PDB entry 3RMC | X-ray diffraction, 3.00 A resolution | chains A and F of the 3 polymer chains in the assembly

Chain A:
Protein: DNA polymerase
Source organism: Enterobacteria phage RB69
Notes: EC 2.7.7.7
Reference sequence: Q38087 (DPOL_BPR69); residues 1-903 here = UniProt positions 1-903
Amino-acid sequence (906 residues; numbered 1 to 906; the number before each row is that of its first residue):
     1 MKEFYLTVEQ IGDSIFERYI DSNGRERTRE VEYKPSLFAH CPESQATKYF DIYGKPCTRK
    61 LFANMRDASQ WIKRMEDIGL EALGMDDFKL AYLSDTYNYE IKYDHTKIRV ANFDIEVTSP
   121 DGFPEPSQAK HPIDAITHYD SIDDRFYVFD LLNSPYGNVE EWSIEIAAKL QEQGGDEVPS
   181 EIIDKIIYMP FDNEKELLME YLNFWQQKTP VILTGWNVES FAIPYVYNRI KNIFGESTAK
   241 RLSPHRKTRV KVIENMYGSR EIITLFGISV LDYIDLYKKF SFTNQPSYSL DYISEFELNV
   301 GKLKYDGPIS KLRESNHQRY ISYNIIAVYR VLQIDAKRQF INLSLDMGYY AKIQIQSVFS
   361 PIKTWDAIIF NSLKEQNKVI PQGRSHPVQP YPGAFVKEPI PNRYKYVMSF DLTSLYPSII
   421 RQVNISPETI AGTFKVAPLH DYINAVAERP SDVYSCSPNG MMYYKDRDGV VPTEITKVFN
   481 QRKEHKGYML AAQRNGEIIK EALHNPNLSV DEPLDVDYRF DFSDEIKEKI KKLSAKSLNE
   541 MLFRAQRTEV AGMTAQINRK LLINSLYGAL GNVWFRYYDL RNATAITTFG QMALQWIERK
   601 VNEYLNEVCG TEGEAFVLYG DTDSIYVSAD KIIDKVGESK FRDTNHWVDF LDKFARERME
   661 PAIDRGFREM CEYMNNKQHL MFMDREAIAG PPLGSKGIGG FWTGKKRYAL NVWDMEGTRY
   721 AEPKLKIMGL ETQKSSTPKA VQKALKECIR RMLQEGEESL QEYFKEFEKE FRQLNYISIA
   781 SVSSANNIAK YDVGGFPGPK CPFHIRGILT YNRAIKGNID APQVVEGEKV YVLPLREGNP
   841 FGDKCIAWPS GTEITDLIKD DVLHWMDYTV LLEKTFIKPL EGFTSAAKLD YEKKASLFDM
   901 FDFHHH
Disordered / not traced: 903-906
Construct notes: engineered mutation Ala222 (Asp in Q38087), Ala327 (Asp in Q38087); expression tag (904-906)
UniProt features mapped onto this chain:
  - region: Thr248 to Thr264 (Beta hairpin), Lys705 to Tyr708 (Binding of DNA in B-conformation), Leu897 to Phe903 (Interaction with the polymerase clamp)
  - binding site (Mg(2+)): Asp114, Glu116, Asp411, Leu412, Asp623
  - binding site (substrate): Ser414 to Tyr416, Arg482, Lys560
  - site: Asp621 (Optimization of metal coordination by the polymerase active site), Lys706 (Optimization of metal coordination by the polymerase active site), Asp714 (Essential for viral replication)
  - mutagenesis: Leu415 (L415A/G: Decreases base selectivity by several hundred fold; L415G/F: Increased misinsertion, increased mismatch extension and inefficient proofreading; L415M: No effect on base selectivity), Leu561 (L561A: No effect on the ability to recognize damaged DNA. Increase in probability of nucleotide incorporation), Ser565 (S565G: Increased incorporation efficiency of correct dNMPs; when associated with A-567), Tyr567 (Y567A: Inserts both dCMP and dAMP opposite 8-oxoG rapidly and with equal efficiency. 100-fold increase of dAMP and dGMP when situated opposite guanidinohydantoin ...), Asp621 (D621A: Drastic decrease in the efficiency of incorporation of dGMP), Lys706 (K706A: Almost complete loss of polymerase activity), Asp714 (D714A: Complete loss of viral replication)
Reported in the primary citation:
  - catalytic residues: Asp114, Glu116 (citing earlier work)
  - mutagenesis - D222A/D327A: abolished catalytic activity (citing earlier work)

Chain F:
Molecule: 14-nt DNA strand
Sequence (14 nucleotides; each row starts with the number of its first residue):
   101 GCGGCTGTCA TTCA

Chain A / chain F interface:
Residue-residue contacts (26; chain A residue first):
  Asn284(A) - DT112(F)  phosphate contact
  Asp621(A) - DC113(F)  phosphate contact
  Asp621(A) - DA114(F)  sugar contact
  Thr622(A) - DA114(F)  sugar contact
  Asp623(A) - DA114(F)  sugar contact
  Tyr626(A) - DA114(F)  phosphate contact
  Lys706(A) - DC113(F)  hydrogen bond to the base
  Tyr708(A) - DA114(F)  hydrogen bond to the phosphate
  Met728(A) - DC113(F)  sugar contact
  Met728(A) - DA114(F)  phosphate contact
  Gly729(A) - DC113(F)  phosphate contact
  Gln733(A) - DT112(F)  phosphate contact
  Gln733(A) - DC113(F)  phosphate contact
  Ser735(A) - DT111(F)  hydrogen bond to the phosphate
  Ser735(A) - DT112(F)  hydrogen bond to the phosphate
  Ser783(A) - DA110(F)  hydrogen bond to the phosphate
  Ser783(A) - DT111(F)  phosphate contact
  Ser784(A) - DA110(F)  phosphate contact
  Ser784(A) - DT111(F)  hydrogen bond to the phosphate
  Asn786(A) - DA110(F)  phosphate contact
  Lys790(A) - DC109(F)  salt bridge to the phosphate
  Tyr791(A) - DT108(F)  phosphate contact
  Tyr791(A) - DC109(F)  hydrogen bond to the phosphate
  His804(A) - DC109(F)  hydrogen bond to the phosphate
  His804(A) - DA110(F)  salt bridge to the phosphate
  Lys829(A) - DT111(F)  phosphate contact
Other interface residues (no listed pair), chain A (24 interface residues in all): Tyr619, Ser624, Lys734, Asn787, Pro802, Ile805

In short:
24 residues of chain A and 7 residues of chain F are in contact; the contacts include 8 hydrogen bonds and 2
salt bridges. Among the polar pairs are Lys706(A)-DC113(F), Tyr708(A)-DA114(F) and Ser735(A)-DT111(F). From
the paper: catalytic residues Asp114(A) and Glu116(A); D222A/D327A of chain A abolish catalytic activity.
Here chain A is DNA polymerase (Enterobacteria phage RB69) and chain F is a 14-nt DNA strand. Entry 3RMC
(Crystal Structure of a replicative DNA polymerase bound to DNA containing Thymine Glycol) was determined by
X-ray diffraction (same publication as 3RMA, 3RMB and 3RMD).
